PDB entry 5E58 | X-ray diffraction, 2.40 A resolution | chain A

== Chain A ==
Name: Cytochrome P450 family 2 subfamily B
Source organism: Neotoma lepida
UniProtKB: J9JD66 (J9JD66_NEOLE); residues 1-491 here = UniProt positions 1-491
Sequence (493 residues; numbered 1 to 493; the number before each row is that of its first residue):
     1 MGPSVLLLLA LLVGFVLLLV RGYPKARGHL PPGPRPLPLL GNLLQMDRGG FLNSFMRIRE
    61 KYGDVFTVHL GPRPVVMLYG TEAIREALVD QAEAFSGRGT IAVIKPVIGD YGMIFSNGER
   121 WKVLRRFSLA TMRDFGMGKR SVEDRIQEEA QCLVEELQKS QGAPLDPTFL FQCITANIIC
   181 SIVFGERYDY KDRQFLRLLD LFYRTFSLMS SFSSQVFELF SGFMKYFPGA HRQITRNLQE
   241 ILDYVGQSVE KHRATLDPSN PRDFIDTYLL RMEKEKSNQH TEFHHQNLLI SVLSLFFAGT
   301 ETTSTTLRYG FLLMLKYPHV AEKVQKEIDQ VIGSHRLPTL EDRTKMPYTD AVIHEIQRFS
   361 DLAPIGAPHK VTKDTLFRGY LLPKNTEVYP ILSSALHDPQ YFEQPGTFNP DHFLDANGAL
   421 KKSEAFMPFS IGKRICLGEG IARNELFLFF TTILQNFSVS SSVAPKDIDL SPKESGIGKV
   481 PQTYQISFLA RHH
Not modelled in the structure: 1-28, 493
Sequence notes: expression tag (492-493)
Ion coordination: heme Fe: Cys436 (together with 4-(4-chlorophenyl)imidazole)
Ligand contacts:
  - 5-cyclohexyl-1-pentyl-beta-D-maltoside (CM5): Leu39, Leu40, Phe220, Phe223
  - 4-(4-chlorophenyl)imidazole (CPZ), molecule 1: Arg98, Ile101, Ile114, Phe115, Phe206, Leu362, Ala363, Ala367, Ile477, Gly478
  - 4-(4-chlorophenyl)imidazole (CPZ), molecule 2: Ile108, Ile114, Phe115, Met209, Ser294, Phe297, Ala298, Thr302, Cys436
  - heme (HEM): Arg98, Met113, Ile114, Trp121, Arg125, Ile179, Leu295, Ala298, Gly299, Thr302, Thr303, Thr306, Gln357, Leu362, Ala363, Ala367, His369, Leu392, Pro428, Phe429, Ser430, Arg434, Ile435, Cys436, Leu437, Gly438, Ile441, Ala442
From the paper describing this entry:
  - binding site for 4-(4-chlorophenyl)imidazole: Arg98, Ile101, Ile104, Ile108, Phe115, Phe206, Met209, Ser294, Phe297, Ala298, Thr302, Leu362, Ala363, Ala367, Ile477, Gly478
  - conformationally variable residues (helix shift, side-chain flip): Phe206, Phe297 to Glu301

== Summary ==
Bound to chain A: heme, 4-(4-chlorophenyl)imidazole and 5-cyclohexyl-1-pentyl-beta-D-maltoside. The paper
reports a binding site for 4-(4-chlorophenyl)imidazole at Arg98, Ile101 and Ile104 among others;
conformational variability at Phe206 and Phe297.
Chain A is Cytochrome P450 family 2 subfamily B (Neotoma lepida); the structure, Crystal Structure Of
Cytochrome P450 2B35 from Desert Woodrat Neotoma Lepida in complex with 4-(4-chlorophenyl)imidazole, was
determined by X-ray diffraction, deposited together with 5E0E.
